Entry 6RVS (electron microscopy, 3.59 A resolution); this record covers chains A and C of the 12 polymer chains in the assembly.

[Chain A (and C)]
Molecule: Portal protein
Organism: Epstein-Barr virus (strain GD1)
Notes: chain C of this document is another copy of the same molecule, construct and numbering; everything in this record applies to it too
UniProtKB: A0A0B6VPI0 (A0A0B6VPI0_EBVG); residues 1-613 here = UniProt positions 1-613
Sequence (613 residues; row label = number of the first residue in the row):
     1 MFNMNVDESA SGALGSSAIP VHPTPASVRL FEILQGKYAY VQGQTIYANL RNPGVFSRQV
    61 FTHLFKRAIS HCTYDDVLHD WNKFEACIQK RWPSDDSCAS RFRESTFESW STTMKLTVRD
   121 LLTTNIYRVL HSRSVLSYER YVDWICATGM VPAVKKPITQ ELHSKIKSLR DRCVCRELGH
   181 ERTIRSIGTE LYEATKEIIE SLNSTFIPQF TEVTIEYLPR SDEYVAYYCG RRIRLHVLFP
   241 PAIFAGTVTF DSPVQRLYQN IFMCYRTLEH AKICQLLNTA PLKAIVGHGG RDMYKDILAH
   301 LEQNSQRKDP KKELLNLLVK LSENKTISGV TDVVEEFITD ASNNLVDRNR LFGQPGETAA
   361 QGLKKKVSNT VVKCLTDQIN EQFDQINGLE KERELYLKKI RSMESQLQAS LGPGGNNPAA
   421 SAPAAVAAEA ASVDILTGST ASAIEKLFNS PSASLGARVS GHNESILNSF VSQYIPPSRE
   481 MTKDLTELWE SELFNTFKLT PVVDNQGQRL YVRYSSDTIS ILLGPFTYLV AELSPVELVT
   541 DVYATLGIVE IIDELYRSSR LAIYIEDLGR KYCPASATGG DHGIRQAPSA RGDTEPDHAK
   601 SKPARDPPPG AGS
Unresolved in the structure: 1-17, 93-98, 288-433, 504-508, 572-613

[Chain A / chain C interface]
Residue-residue contacts (8):
  Q259(A) - T437(C)  hydrogen bond
  F262(A) - T437(C)
  M263(A) - L436(C)
  R266(A) - G438(C)  hydrogen bond (side chain-backbone)
  R266(A) - S439(C)
  E269(A) - S439(C)
  E269(A) - T440(C)
  H270(A) - T440(C)
Also at the interface, not in a pair above, chain C (6 interface residues in all): I444

[Summary]
Chain A and chain C each contribute 6 residues to their interface; the contacts include 2 hydrogen bonds.
Polar contacts include Q259(A)-T437(C) and R266(A)-G438(C).
Both chains are Portal protein (Epstein-Barr virus (strain GD1)). Entry 6RVS (Atomic structure of the
Epstein-Barr portal, structure II) was determined by electron microscopy (same publication as 6RVR).
